Entry 7VOY (electron microscopy, 4.20 A resolution (low resolution: residue-level contacts below are approximate; hydrogen-bond / salt-bridge calls are withheld)); this record covers chains K and L of the 37 polymer chains in the assembly.

Chain K:
Name: Light-harvesting protein B-875 alpha chain
Organism: Cereibacter sphaeroides 2.4.1
Reference sequence: Q3J1A4 (LHA1_RHOS4); numbering as in UniProt (aligned over 1-58)
Amino-acid sequence (58 residues; each row starts with the number of its first residue):
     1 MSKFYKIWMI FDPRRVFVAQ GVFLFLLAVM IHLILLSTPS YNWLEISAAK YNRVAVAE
Unresolved in the structure: 55-58
Curated features (UniProtKB/Swiss-Prot):
  - binding site (a bacteriochlorophyll): His32
Small-molecule neighbours:
  - bacteriochlorophyll a (BCL), molecule 1: Leu24, Ala28, His32, Leu35, Trp43
  - bacteriochlorophyll a (BCL), molecule 2: Leu24, Leu27, Ala28, Ile31, His32, Leu35, Tyr41

Chain L:
Name: Reaction center protein L chain
Organism: Cereibacter sphaeroides 2.4.1
Reference sequence: Q3J1A5 (RCEL_RHOS4); residues 0-281 here correspond to UniProt positions 1-282 (UniProt number = residue number + 1)
Amino-acid sequence (282 residues; row label = number of the first residue in the row; numbering starts at 0):
     0 MALLSFERKY RVPGGTLVGG NLFDFWVGPF YVGFFGVATF FFAALGIILI AWSAVLQGTW
    60 NPQLISVYPP ALEYGLGGAP LAKGGLWQII TICATGAFVS WALREVEICR KLGIGYHIPF
   120 AFAFAILAYL TLVLFRPVMM GAWGYAFPYG IWTHLDWVSN TGYTYGNFHY NPAHMIAISF
   180 FFTNALALAL HGALVLSAAN PEKGKEMRTP DHEDTFFRDL VGYSIGTLGI HRLGLLLSLS
   240 AVFFSALCMI ITGTIWFDQW VDWWQWWVKL PWWANIPGGI NG
Unresolved in the structure: 0
Curated features (UniProtKB/Swiss-Prot):
  - binding site ((7R,8Z)-bacteriochlorophyll b): His153, His173
  - binding site (Fe cation): His190, His230
  - binding site (a ubiquinone): Phe216
Small-molecule neighbours:
  - bacteriochlorophyll a (BCL), molecule 1: Ala127, Leu131, Leu154, Thr160, Tyr162, Gly165, Phe167, His168, His173, Ala176, Ile177, Phe180, Phe181, Val241, Ser244, Met248
  - bacteriochlorophyll a (BCL), molecule 2: Tyr128, Leu131, Phe146, Tyr148, Gly149, Leu154
  - bacteriochlorophyll a (BCL), molecule 3: His168, Met174, Ile177, Phe181
  - bacteriopheophytin a (BPH), molecule 1: Thr38, Ala42, Phe97, Trp100, Phe121, Ala124, Ile125
  - bacteriopheophytin a (BPH), molecule 2: Phe181, Ala184, Leu185, Ala188, Leu189, Val220
  - ubiquinone-10 (U10): Ala186, Leu189, His190, Leu193, Asp213, Phe216, Ser223, Ile224, Gly225, Thr226, Ile229

Chain K / chain L interface:
Contacting residue pairs (14):
  Arg14(K) with Phe24(L)
  Arg15(K) with Phe24(L); Trp25(L); Val26(L)
  Val18(K) with Phe22(L); Val36(L)
  Val22(K) with Val36(L)
  Phe25(K) with Phe40(L)
  Leu26(K) with Phe40(L); Leu44(L)
  Met30(K) with Ile47(L)
  Ile34(K) with Trp51(L)
  Ser37(K) with Trp51(L); Leu80(L)
Other interface residues (no listed pair), chain K (11 interface residues in all): Val29, Leu33
Other interface residues (no listed pair), chain L (15 interface residues in all): Gly27, Phe39, Leu48, Leu55, Ile88

Overview:
11 residues of chain K face 15 of chain L across their interface. Bound to chain K: bacteriochlorophyll a.
Ligands of chain L: 3 copies of bacteriochlorophyll a, bacteriopheophytin a and ubiquinone-10.
Here chain K is Light-harvesting protein B-875 alpha chain and chain L is Reaction center protein L chain,
both from Cereibacter sphaeroides 2.4.1. Entry 7VOY (Rba sphaeroides PufX-KO RC-LH1) was determined by
electron microscopy together with 7VA9, 7VB9, 7VNM, 7VOR and 7VOT from the same study.
